PDB entry 1VBD | X-ray diffraction, 2.90 A resolution | chains 2 and 3 of the 5 polymer chains in the assembly

[Chain 2]
Molecule: Poliovirus type 1 mahoney
Source organism: Human poliovirus 1
Reference sequence: P03300 (POLH_POL1M); residues 1-272 here correspond to UniProt positions 69-340 (UniProt number = residue number + 68)
Sequence (272 residues; numbered 1 to 272; the number before each row is that of its first residue):
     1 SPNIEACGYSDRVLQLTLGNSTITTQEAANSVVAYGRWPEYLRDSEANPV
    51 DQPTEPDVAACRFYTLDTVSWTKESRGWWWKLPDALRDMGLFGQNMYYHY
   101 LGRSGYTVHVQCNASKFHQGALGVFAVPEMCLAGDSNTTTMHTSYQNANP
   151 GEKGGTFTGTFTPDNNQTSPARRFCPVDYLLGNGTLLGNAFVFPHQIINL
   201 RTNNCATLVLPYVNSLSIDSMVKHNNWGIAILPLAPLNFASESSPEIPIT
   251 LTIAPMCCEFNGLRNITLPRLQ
Disordered / not traced: 1-6

[Chain 3]
Molecule: Poliovirus type 1 mahoney
Source organism: Human poliovirus 1
Reference sequence: P03300 (POLH_POL1M); residues 1-238 here correspond to UniProt positions 341-578 (UniProt number = residue number + 340)
Sequence (238 residues; each row starts with the number of its first residue):
     1 GLPVMNTPGSNQYLTADNFQSPCALPEFDVTPPIDIPGEVKNMMELAEID
    51 TMIPFDLSATKKNTMEMYRVRLSDKPHTDDPILCLSLSPASDPRLSHTML
   101 GEILNYYTHWAGSLKFTFLFCGSMMATGKLLVSYAPPGADPPKKRKEAML
   151 GTHVIWDIGLQSSCTMVVPWISNTTYRQTIDDSFTEGGYISVFYQTRIVV
   201 PLSTPREMDILGFVSACNDFSVRLLRDTTHIEQKALAQ
Disordered / not traced: 236-238
Differences from the reference sequence: conflict Ser123 (Phe463 in P03300)

[Chain 2 / chain 3 interface]
Residue-residue contacts (69):
  Tyr35(2) with Gly38(3)
  Arg37(2) with Asp35(3), salt bridge; Ile36(3); Pro37(3)
  Arg43(2) with Asp35(3), salt bridge
  Glu46(2) with Ile34(3); Asp35(3), hydrogen bond (side chain-backbone)
  Lys116(2) with Ser123(3); Met124(3), hydrogen bond (backbone-backbone); Met125(3), hydrogen bond (backbone-backbone)
  Phe117(2) with Met125(3), hydrophobic; Ser203(3); Thr204(3); Pro205(3)
  His118(2) with Ser123(3)
  Gln119(2) with Cys121(3); Gly122(3); Ser123(3); Pro205(3); Glu207(3), hydrogen bond (side chain-backbone); Met208(3)
  Gly120(2) with Cys121(3)
  Ala121(2) with Cys121(3), hydrophobic
  Asp178(2) with Met65(3)
  Tyr179(2) with Asn63(3); Met65(3), hydrophobic
  Leu186(2) with Tyr68(3); His97(3)
  Leu187(2) with Met52(3), hydrophobic; Met65(3), hydrophobic; Tyr68(3)
  Gly188(2) with Thr51(3), hydrogen bond (backbone-side chain); Met52(3), hydrogen bond (backbone-backbone); Tyr68(3), hydrogen bond (backbone-side chain)
  Asn189(2) with Thr51(3), hydrogen bond; His97(3), hydrogen bond (side chain-backbone); Thr98(3); Met99(3), hydrogen bond (side chain-backbone)
  Phe191(2) with Ile49(3); Asp50(3); Met52(3), hydrophobic; Phe213(3), hydrophobic
  Val192(2) with Met99(3), hydrophobic
  Asn199(2) with Leu119(3); Phe120(3), hydrogen bond (side chain-backbone); Cys121(3)
  Arg201(2) with Phe120(3); Gly122(3), hydrogen bond (side chain-backbone); Ser123(3), hydrogen bond (side chain-backbone); Met124(3); Ala126(3), hydrogen bond (side chain-backbone); Ile158(3); Gly159(3), hydrogen bond (side chain-backbone)
  Thr202(2) with Ser162(3)
  Tyr212(2) with Pro37(3)
  Val213(2) with Pro37(3), hydrophobic
  Asn214(2) with Ile36(3)
  Leu216(2) with Ile34(3)
  Ser217(2) with Ile34(3)
  Pro233(2) with Arg69(3), hydrogen bond (backbone-side chain)
  Leu234(2) with Met52(3), hydrophobic; Arg69(3), hydrogen bond (backbone-side chain); Leu211(3), hydrophobic
  Ala235(2) with Cys121(3), hydrophobic
  Pro236(2) with Arg69(3); Asp209(3)
  Ala240(2) with Ser203(3); Thr204(3); Pro205(3)
Interface residues without a listed pair, chain 2 (39 interface residues in all): Arg12, Arg76, Ile197, Pro211, Ser215, Leu232, Asn238, Phe239
Interface residues without a listed pair, chain 3 (39 interface residues in all): Thr64, Met67, Leu160, Leu202

[Summary]
The chain 2/chain 3 interface involves 39 residues from each chain, with 17 hydrogen bonds and 2 salt bridges.
Polar pairs include Arg37(2)-Asp35(3), Arg43(2)-Asp35(3) and Glu46(2)-Asp35(3).
Here chain 2 is Poliovirus type 1 mahoney and chain 3 is Poliovirus type 1 mahoney, both from Human poliovirus
1. Entry 1VBD (Poliovirus (type 1, mahoney strain) complexed with R78206) was determined by X-ray diffraction,
deposited together with 1VBA, 1VBB, 1VBC and 1VBE.
